PDB entry 6MWN | X-ray diffraction, 2.84 A resolution | chains A and D of the 6 polymer chains in the assembly

# Chain A
Molecule: HAV dV RNA
Sequence (92 nucleotides; row label = number of the first residue in the row):
   593 XGCAAACAUCAUUUGGCCUUAAAUGGGAUUCUGUGAGAGGGGAUCCCUCC
   643 AUUGACAGCUGGACUGUUCUUUGGGGCCUUAUGUGGUGUUUG
Modified / non-standard residues: GTP (guanosine-5'-triphosphate) at position 593
Sequence notes: insertion (593)
From the paper describing this entry:
  - conformationally variable residues: U659
  - contacts within the chain: C610-G667, U611-A615, U612-A614 (hydrogen bond), U612-A615 (hydrogen bond), U611-U612 (pi stacking), A613-A643, A613-A614 (pi stacking), A614-A615 (pi stacking), A614-G665, A615-G666
  - mutagenesis - G631C (58 +/- 12 nM): unchanged binding to Fab HAVx

# Chain D
Molecule: Fab HAVx Light Chain
Source organism: Homo sapiens
Notes: antibody fragment or engineered binder
Amino-acid sequence (238 residues; numbered -22 to 215; the number before each row is that of its first residue; numbers below 1 keep their minus sign (Met-22 is residue -22)):
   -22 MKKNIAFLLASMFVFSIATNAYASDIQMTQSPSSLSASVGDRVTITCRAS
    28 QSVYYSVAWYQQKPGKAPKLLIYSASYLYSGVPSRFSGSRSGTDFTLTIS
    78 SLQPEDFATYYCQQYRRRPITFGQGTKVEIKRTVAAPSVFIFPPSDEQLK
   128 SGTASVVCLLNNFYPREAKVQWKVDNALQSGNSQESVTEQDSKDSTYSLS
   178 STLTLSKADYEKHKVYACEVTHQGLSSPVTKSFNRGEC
Unresolved in the structure: -22 to 1, 215
Disulfides: Cys24-Cys89, Cys135-Cys195

# Interface between chain A and chain D
Contacting residue pairs (11; chain A residue first):
  C623(A) with Pro60(D), phosphate contact; Ser61(D), phosphate contact
  U624(A) with Gly58(D), hydrogen bond to the phosphate; Val59(D), phosphate contact; Pro60(D), phosphate contact; Ser61(D), hydrogen bond to the phosphate
  G625(A) with Ser57(D), phosphate contact; Gly58(D), hydrogen bond to the phosphate
  U626(A) with Ser57(D), phosphate contact
  G627(A) with Ser57(D), base contact; Gly58(D), base contact
Also at the interface, not in a pair above, chain D (6 interface residues in all): Tyr56

# In short
5 residues of chain A face 6 of chain D across their interface, with 3 hydrogen bonds. Polar pairs include
U624(A)-Gly58(D), U624(A)-Ser61(D) and G625(A)-Gly58(D). From the paper: G631C of chain A leaves binding to
Fab HAVx unchanged; conformational variability at U659(A).
Here chain A is HAV dV RNA and chain D is Fab HAVx Light Chain (Homo sapiens). Entry 6MWN (Crystal structure
of hepatitis A virus IRES domain V in complex with Fab HAVx) was determined by X-ray diffraction.
